Entry 8YGU (electron microscopy, 3.13 A resolution); this record covers chains B and L of the 5 polymer chains in the assembly.

Chain B:
Protein: Outer capsid protein VP4
Source organism: Rotavirus A
UniProt: A0A5J6BC68 (A0A5J6BC68_9REOV); residues -2 to 578 here correspond to UniProt positions 1-581 (UniProt number = residue number + 3)
Sequence (581 residues; each row starts with the number of its first residue; numbers below 1 keep their minus sign (Gly-2 is residue -2)):
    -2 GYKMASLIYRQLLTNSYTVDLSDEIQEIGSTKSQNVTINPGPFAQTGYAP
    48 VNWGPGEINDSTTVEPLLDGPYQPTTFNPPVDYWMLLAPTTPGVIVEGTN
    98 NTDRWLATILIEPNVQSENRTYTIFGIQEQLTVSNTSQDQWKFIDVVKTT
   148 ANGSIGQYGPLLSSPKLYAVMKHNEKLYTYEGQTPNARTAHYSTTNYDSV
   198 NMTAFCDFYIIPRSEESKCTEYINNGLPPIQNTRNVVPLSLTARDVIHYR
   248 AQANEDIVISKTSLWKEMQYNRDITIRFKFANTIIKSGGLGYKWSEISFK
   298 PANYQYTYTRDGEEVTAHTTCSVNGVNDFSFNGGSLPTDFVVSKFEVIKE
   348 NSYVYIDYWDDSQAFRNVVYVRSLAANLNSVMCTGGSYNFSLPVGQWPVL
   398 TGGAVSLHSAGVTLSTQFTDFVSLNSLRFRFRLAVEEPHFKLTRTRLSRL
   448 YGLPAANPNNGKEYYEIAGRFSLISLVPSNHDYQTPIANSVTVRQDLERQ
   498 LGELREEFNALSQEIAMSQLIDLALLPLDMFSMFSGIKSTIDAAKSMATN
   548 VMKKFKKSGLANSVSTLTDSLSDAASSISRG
Disordered / not traced: -2 to 260, 477-578
Differences from the reference sequence: conflict Ser332 (Tyr335 in A0A5J6BC68), Ser445 (Asp448 in A0A5J6BC68), Asn454 (Asp457 in A0A5J6BC68), His478 (Asp481 in A0A5J6BC68)

Chain L:
Protein: Antibody 7H13-I54G mutant light chain
Source organism: Mus musculus
Notes: antibody fragment or engineered binder
Sequence (107 residues; numbered 1 to 107; the number before each row is that of its first residue):
     1 DIVMTQSHKFMSTSVGDRVSITCKASQDVTSAVAWYQQKPGQSPKLLISS
    51 ASYRYTGVPDRFSGSGSGTDFTFTISSVQAEDLAVYYCQQHYSTPPTFGA
   101 GTKLELK
Disulfides: Cys23-Cys88

How chain B and chain L interact:
Contacting residue pairs - 5 pairs, chain B then chain L:
  Asp270(B) with Thr94(L), hydrogen bond
  Asn376(B) with His91(L)
  Glu463(B) with Thr30(L); Tyr92(L), hydrogen bond
  Arg467(B) with Thr94(L), hydrogen bond
Also at the interface, not in a pair above, chain B (5 interface residues in all): Ala465

Overview:
5 residues of chain B and 4 residues of chain L are in contact; the contacts include 3 hydrogen bonds. Among
the polar pairs are Asp270(B)-Thr94(L), Glu463(B)-Tyr92(L) and Arg467(B)-Thr94(L).
Chain B is Outer capsid protein VP4 (Rotavirus A) and chain L is Antibody 7H13-I54G mutant light chain (Mus
musculus); the structure, Cryo-EM structure of simian rotavirus SA11 VP4 in complex with nAb 7H13-I54G mutant
(right side), was determined by electron microscopy, deposited together with 8YGR, 8YGS and 8YGT.
